6W0J - chains A and B of the 3 polymer chains in the assembly; structure by X-ray diffraction, 2.50 A resolution.

== Chain A ==
Protein: Fab Heavy Chain
Organism: Rattus norvegicus
Notes: antibody fragment or engineered binder
Sequence (219 residues; numbered 1 to 219; the number before each row is that of its first residue):
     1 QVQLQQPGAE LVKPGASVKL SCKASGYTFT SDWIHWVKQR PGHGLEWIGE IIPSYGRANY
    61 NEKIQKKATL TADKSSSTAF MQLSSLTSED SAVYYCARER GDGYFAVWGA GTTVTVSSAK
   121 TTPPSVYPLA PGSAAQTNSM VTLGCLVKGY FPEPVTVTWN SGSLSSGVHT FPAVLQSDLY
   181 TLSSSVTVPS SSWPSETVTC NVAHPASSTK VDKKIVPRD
Cystine bridges: Cys22-Cys96, Cys145-Cys200

== Chain B ==
Protein: Fab Light Chain
Organism: Rattus norvegicus
Notes: antibody fragment or engineered binder
Sequence (212 residues; numbered 1 to 212; the number before each row is that of its first residue):
     1 DILLTQSPAI LSVSPGERVS FSCRASQSIG TDIHWYQQRT NGSPRLLIKY ASESISGIPS
    61 RFSGSGSGTD FTLSINSVES EDIANYYCQQ SNRWPFTFGS GTKLEIKRAD AAPTVSIFPP
   121 SSEQLTSGGA SVVCFLNNFY PKDINVKWKI DGSERQNGVL NSWTDQDSKD STYSMSSTLT
   181 LTKDEYERHN SYTCEATHKT STSPIVKSFN RN
Cystine bridges: Cys23-Cys88, Cys134-Cys194

== Chain A / chain B interface ==
Contacting residue pairs - 73 pairs, chain A then chain B:
  His35(A) - Phe96(B)
  Gln39(A) - Gln38(B)  hydrogen bond
  Gln39(A) - Tyr87(B)  hydrogen bond
  His43(A) - Tyr87(B)
  Gly44(A) - Tyr87(B)
  Leu45(A) - Pro44(B)  hydrophobic
  Leu45(A) - Tyr87(B)  hydrophobic
  Leu45(A) - Phe98(B)
  Trp47(A) - Trp94(B)  hydrophobic
  Trp47(A) - Pro95(B)  hydrophobic
  Trp47(A) - Phe96(B)
  Glu50(A) - Trp94(B)  hydrogen bond
  Asn59(A) - Trp94(B)
  Tyr60(A) - Trp94(B)
  Glu62(A) - Trp94(B)
  Tyr95(A) - Gln38(B)  hydrogen bond
  Tyr95(A) - Gly42(B)  hydrogen bond (side chain-backbone)
  Tyr95(A) - Ser43(B)
  Glu99(A) - Phe96(B)
  Asp102(A) - Tyr50(B)  hydrogen bond (backbone-side chain)
  Gly103(A) - His34(B)
  Gly103(A) - Gln89(B)  hydrogen bond (backbone-side chain)
  Gly103(A) - Ser91(B)
  Gly103(A) - Phe96(B)
  Tyr104(A) - His34(B)
  Tyr104(A) - Tyr36(B)
  Tyr104(A) - Leu46(B)  hydrophobic
  Tyr104(A) - Lys49(B)  hydrogen bond
  Tyr104(A) - Tyr50(B)  hydrophobic
  Tyr104(A) - Gln89(B)
  Phe105(A) - Tyr36(B)  hydrogen bond (backbone-side chain)
  Phe105(A) - Leu46(B)
  Phe105(A) - Gln89(B)
  Phe105(A) - Phe98(B)  hydrophobic
  Trp108(A) - Tyr36(B)
  Trp108(A) - Pro44(B)
  Gly109(A) - Ser43(B)
  Tyr127(A) - Ser121(B)
  Tyr127(A) - Glu123(B)
  Tyr127(A) - Gln124(B)
  Pro128(A) - Ser121(B)
  Pro128(A) - Glu123(B)
  Leu129(A) - Phe118(B)  hydrophobic
  Leu129(A) - Val133(B)  hydrophobic
  Ala130(A) - Phe118(B)
  Ala130(A) - Pro119(B)
  Pro131(A) - Phe118(B)
  Gly132(A) - Pro119(B)
  Thr142(A) - Ser116(B)
  Thr142(A) - Phe118(B)
  Thr142(A) - Asn137(B)
  Leu146(A) - Ser131(B)
  Lys148(A) - Ser131(B)
  His169(A) - Asn137(B)
  His169(A) - Asn138(B)  hydrogen bond
  His169(A) - Ser174(B)  hydrogen bond
  Phe171(A) - Phe135(B)  hydrophobic
  Phe171(A) - Asn137(B)
  Phe171(A) - Ser162(B)
  Phe171(A) - Thr164(B)
  Phe171(A) - Ser174(B)
  Phe171(A) - Met175(B)
  Phe171(A) - Ser176(B)
  Pro172(A) - Ser162(B)  hydrogen bond (backbone-side chain)
  Pro172(A) - Trp163(B)
  Val174(A) - Leu160(B)  hydrophobic
  Val174(A) - Asn161(B)
  Gln176(A) - Leu160(B)
  Ser183(A) - Val133(B)
  Ser183(A) - Phe135(B)
  Ser185(A) - Phe135(B)
  Ser185(A) - Asn137(B)  hydrogen bond
  Arg218(A) - Pro119(B)
Also at the interface, not in a pair above, chain A (44 interface residues in all): Val37, Glu46, Ala106, Ala110, Leu143, Ser165, Thr170, Ser184, Lys213
Also at the interface, not in a pair above, chain B (37 interface residues in all): Lys169, Thr180

== Overview ==
44 residues of chain A face 37 of chain B across their interface, with 13 hydrogen bonds. Among the polar
pairs are Gln39(A)-Gln38(B), Gln39(A)-Tyr87(B) and Glu50(A)-Trp94(B).
Chain A is Fab Heavy Chain and chain B is Fab Light Chain, both from Rattus norvegicus; the structure,
Closed-gate KcsA incubated in BaCl2/NaCl, was determined by X-ray diffraction, deposited together with 6W0A,
6W0B, 6W0C, 6W0D, 6W0E, 6W0F and 3 further entries.
